PDB entry 8VOJ | electron microscopy, 3.77 A resolution | chains B and C of the 4 polymer chains in the assembly

[Chain B]
Name: Isoform 2 of Kelch repeat and BTB domain-containing protein 4
Source organism: Homo sapiens
Reference sequence: Q9NVX7 (KBTB4_HUMAN), isoform Q9NVX7-2; residues 1-534 here = UniProt positions 1-534
Amino-acid sequence (534 residues; numbered 1 to 534; the number before each row is that of its first residue):
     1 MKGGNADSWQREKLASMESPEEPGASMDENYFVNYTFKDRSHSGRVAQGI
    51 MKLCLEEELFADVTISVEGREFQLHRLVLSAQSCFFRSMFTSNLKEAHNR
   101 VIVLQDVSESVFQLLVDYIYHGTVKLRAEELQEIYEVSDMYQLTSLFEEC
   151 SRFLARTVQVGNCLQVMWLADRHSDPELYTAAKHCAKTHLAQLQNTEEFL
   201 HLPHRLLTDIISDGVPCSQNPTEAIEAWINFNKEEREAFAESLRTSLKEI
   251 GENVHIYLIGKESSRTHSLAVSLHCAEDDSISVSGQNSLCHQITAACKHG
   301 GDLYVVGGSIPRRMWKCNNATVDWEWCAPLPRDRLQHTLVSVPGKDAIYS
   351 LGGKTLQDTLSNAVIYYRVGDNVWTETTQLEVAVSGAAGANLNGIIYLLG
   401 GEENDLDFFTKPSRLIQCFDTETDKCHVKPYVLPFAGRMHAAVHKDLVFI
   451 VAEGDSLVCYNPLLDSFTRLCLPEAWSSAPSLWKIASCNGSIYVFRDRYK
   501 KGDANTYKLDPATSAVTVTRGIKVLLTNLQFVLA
Not modelled in the structure: 1-25, 476-480
Ligand contacts:
  - A1ACV ((1r,4r)-N~1~-[(7P)-2-benzyl-7-(2-methyl-2H-tetrazol-5-yl)-9H-pyrimido[4,5-b]indol-4-yl]cyclohexane-1,4-diamine): Ile310, Pro311, Arg312, Asp333, Arg334, Leu335, Lys354, Thr355, Leu356
  - inositol hexakisphosphate (IHP): His291, Arg313, Trp315
Reported in the primary citation:
  - binding site for A1ACV: Ile310, Pro311, Asp333, Leu335, Lys354, Leu356
  - binding site for inositol hexakisphosphate: His291, Arg313, Trp315

[Chain C]
Name: Histone deacetylase 1
Source organism: Homo sapiens
Notes: EC 3.5.1.98, 3.5.1.-
Reference sequence: Q13547 (HDAC1_HUMAN); residue numbers follow UniProt; this construct covers 1-482
Amino-acid sequence (482 residues; each row starts with the number of its first residue):
     1 MAQTQGTRRKVCYYYDGDVGNYYYGQGHPMKPHRIRMTHNLLLNYGLYRK
    51 MEIYRPHKANAEEMTKYHSDDYIKFLRSIRPDNMSEYSKQMQRFNVGEDC
   101 PVFDGLFEFCQLSTGGSVASAVKLNKQQTDIAVNWAGGLHHAKKSEASGF
   151 CYVNDIVLAILELLKYHQRVLYIDIDIHHGDGVEEAFYTTDRVMTVSFHK
   201 YGEYFPGTGDLRDIGAGKGKYYAVNYPLRDGIDDESYEAIFKPVMSKVME
   251 MFQPSAVVLQCGSDSLSGDRLGCFNLTIKGHAKCVEFVKSFNLPMLMLGG
   301 GGYTIRNVARCWTYETAVALDTEIPNELPYNDYFEYFGPDFKLHISPSNM
   351 TNQNTNEYLEKIKQRLFENLRMLPHAPGVQMQAIPEDAIPEESGDEDEDD
   401 PDKRISICSSDKRIACEEEFSDSEEEGEGGRKNSSNFKKAKRVKTEDEKE
   451 KDPEEKKEVTEEEKTKEEKPEAKGVKEEVKLA
Not modelled in the structure: 1-7, 377-482
Bound ions: Zn2+: Asp176, His178, Asp264
Ligand contacts:
  - A1ACV ((1r,4r)-N~1~-[(7P)-2-benzyl-7-(2-methyl-2H-tetrazol-5-yl)-9H-pyrimido[4,5-b]indol-4-yl]cyclohexane-1,4-diamine): Glu98, Asp99, His141, Gly149, Phe150, His178, Phe205, Leu271, Tyr303
  - inositol hexakisphosphate (IHP): Tyr23, Gln26, Gly27, His28, Lys31, Arg270, Ile305, Arg306, Tyr336
Swiss-Prot annotation at these positions:
  - active site: His141
  - binding site (1D-myo-inositol 1,4,5,6-tetrakisphosphate): Gly27, Lys31, Arg270
  - binding site (Zn(2+)): Asp176, His178, Asp264
  - modified residue: Lys74 (N6-acetyllysine), Lys220 (N6-acetyllysine), Cys261 (S-nitrosocysteine), Cys273 (S-nitrosocysteine), Ser393 (Phosphoserine), Ser406 (Phosphoserine), Ser409 (Phosphoserine), Ser421 (Phosphoserine), Ser423 (Phosphoserine), Lys432 (N6-methylated lysine)
  - cross-link (Glycyl lysine isopeptide (Lys-Gly)): Lys74 (interchain with G-Cter in SUMO2), Lys438 (interchain with G-Cter in SUMO2), Lys444 (interchain with G-Cter in SUMO), Lys456 (interchain with G-Cter in SUMO2), Lys457 (interchain with G-Cter in SUMO2), Lys473 (interchain with G-Cter in SUMO2), Lys476 (interchain with G-Cter in SUMO), Lys480 (interchain with G-Cter in SUMO2)
  - mutagenesis: Ala136 to Gly138 (Impaired protein deacetylase activity without affecting the protein decrotonylase activity), His141 (H141A: Abolishes histone deacetylase and decrotonylase activities), Phe287 (F287Y: Abolishes interaction with CHFR; when associated with I-297), Met297 (M297I: Abolishes interaction with CHFR; when associated with Y-287), Glu391 to Ala482 (Strongly decreases deacetylase activity, and disrupts interaction with NuRD and SIN3 complexes), Ser421 (S421A: Strongly decreases deacetylase activity, and disrupts interaction with NuRD and SIN3 complexes; S421D/E: Slightly decreases deacetylase activity), Ser423 (S423A: Strongly decreases deacetylase activity, and disrupts interaction with NuRD and SIN3 complexes; S423D/E: Decreases deacetylase activity), Glu424 to Glu426 (Abolished histone deacetylase and decrotonylase activities), Glu424 (E424A: Slightly decreases deacetylase activity, no effect on interaction with NuRD and SIN3 complexes), Glu425 (E425A: No effect on deacetylase activity, no effect on interaction with NuRD and SIN3 complexes), Glu426 (E426A: Decreases deacetylase activity, and disrupts interaction with NuRD and SIN3 complexes)
Reported in the primary citation:
  - binding site for A1ACV: Glu98, Phe150, Phe205, Leu271
  - binding site for inositol hexakisphosphate: Lys31, Arg270, Arg306, Tyr336
  - mutagenesis - D99G: decreased binding to Isoform 2 of Kelch repeat and BTB domain-containing protein 4 (chain B)

[How chain B and chain C interact]
Contacting residue pairs (16; chain B residue first):
  His291(B) - Gln26(C)  hydrogen bond
  His291(B) - Gly27(C)
  Ser309(B) - Gly27(C)  hydrogen bond (side chain-backbone)
  Ile310(B) - Pro29(C)  hydrophobic
  Ile310(B) - Phe150(C)  hydrophobic
  Arg312(B) - Tyr204(C)
  Pro329(B) - Asp269(C)
  Pro329(B) - Arg270(C)
  Pro331(B) - Tyr204(C)
  Pro331(B) - Cys273(C)  hydrophobic
  Arg332(B) - Lys200(C)
  Arg332(B) - Glu203(C)  salt bridge
  Arg334(B) - Glu203(C)  salt bridge
  Thr355(B) - Glu203(C)
  Ser361(B) - Glu203(C)  hydrogen bond
  Val373(B) - Asn349(C)
Also at the interface, not in a pair above, chain B (17 interface residues in all): Cys290, Arg313, Asp333, Ala363, Asp371, Thr375
Also at the interface, not in a pair above, chain C (16 interface residues in all): Phe205, Asp230, Leu271, Met350, Thr351
Interface features reported in the paper:
  - residue pairs: Ile310(B)-Phe150(C) (hydrophobic contact)

[Overview]
17 residues of chain B and 16 residues of chain C are in contact, with 3 hydrogen bonds and 2 salt bridges.
Polar contacts include Arg332(B)-Glu203(C), Arg334(B)-Glu203(C) and His291(B)-Gln26(C). The paper describes a
hydrophobic contact between Ile310(B) and Phe150(C). From the paper: a binding site for A1ACV at Ile310(B),
Pro311(B) and Glu98(C) among others; D99G of chain C reduces binding to Isoform 2 of Kelch repeat and BTB
domain-containing protein 4 (chain B).
Here chain B is Isoform 2 of Kelch repeat and BTB domain-containing protein 4 and chain C is Histone
deacetylase 1, both from Homo sapiens. Entry 8VOJ (The Cryo-EM structure of LSD1-CoREST-HDAC1 in complex with
KBTBD4 enhanced by UM171 and IP6) was determined by electron microscopy, deposited together with 9DTG.
